3MGB - chains A and B of the 4 polymer chains in the assembly; structure by X-ray diffraction, 2.04 A resolution.

== Chain A (and B) ==
Molecule: TEG12
From: Uncultured soil bacterium
Notes: EC 2.8.2.-; chain B of this document is another copy of the same molecule, construct and numbering; everything in this record applies to it too
UniProtKB: B7T1D7 (B7T1D7_9BACT); residues 1-285 here = UniProt positions 1-285
Sequence (319 residues; numbered -33 to 285; the number before each row is that of its first residue; numbers below 1 keep their minus sign (Met-33 is residue -33)):
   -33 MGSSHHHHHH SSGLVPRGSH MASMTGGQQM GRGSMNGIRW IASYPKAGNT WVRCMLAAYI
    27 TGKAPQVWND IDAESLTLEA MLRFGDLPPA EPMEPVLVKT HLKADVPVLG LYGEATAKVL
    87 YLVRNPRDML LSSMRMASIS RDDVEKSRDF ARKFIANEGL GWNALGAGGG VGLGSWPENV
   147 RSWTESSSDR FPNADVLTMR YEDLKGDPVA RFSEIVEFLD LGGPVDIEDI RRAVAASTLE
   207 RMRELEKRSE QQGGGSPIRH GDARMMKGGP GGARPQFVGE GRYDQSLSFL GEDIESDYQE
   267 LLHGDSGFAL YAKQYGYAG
Unresolved in the structure: -33 to -32, -21 to -1, 216-219, 225-230 (chain B: -33 to 0, 130-135, 225-239)
Differences from the reference sequence: expression tag (-33 to 0)
Ligand contacts: 3'-phosphate-adenosine-5'-diphosphate (PAP): Lys12, Ala13, Gly14, Asn15, Thr16, Trp17, Arg90, Asp94, Ser98, Arg101, Tyr167, Lys171, Ser203, Thr204, Leu205, Met208, Phe243, Val244, Gly245, Glu246, Gly247, Arg248
What the authors report for this chain:
  - conformationally variable residues (helix shift, order/disorder transition): Gly127 to Val137, Thr204, Arg225 to Arg230
  - binding site for 3'-phosphate-adenosine-5'-diphosphate: Lys12, Thr16, Trp17, Arg90, Ser98, Tyr167, Phe243 to Gly247
  - mutagenesis - K12A, T16A, H67Q, E206A, P241A: abolished catalytic activity with Teicoplanin aglycone
  - mutagenesis - K65A, S98A, R101A, E212A, R214A, M232A, K233A, G234A, P236A, G238A, A239R, R240A, Q242A, Q251A: decreased catalytic activity with Teicoplanin aglycone
  - mutagenesis - S9A, W17A, H67A, H67E, R90A, Y167A: abolished expression
  - catalytic residues: Lys12, Lys65, His67 (proposed by the authors, not directly observed)
  - contacts within the chain: Ser9-His67 (hydrogen bond)
  - binding site for Teicoplanin aglycone: Lys233 to Gln242, Asp271
  - mutagenesis - S106A, R107A, D108A, K171A, R207A, E210A, K213A, G235A: unchanged catalytic activity with Teicoplanin aglycone
  - mutagenesis - R248A: increased catalytic activity with Teicoplanin aglycone

== How chain A and chain B interact ==
Contacting residue pairs (29):
  Leu48(A) with Leu48(B)
  Phe50(A) with Leu68(B); Val72(B); Gly136(B); Val137(B), hydrophobic; Gly138(B)
  Gly51(A) with Leu68(B); Val72(B); Pro73(B); Val74(B), hydrogen bond (backbone-backbone)
  Asp52(A) with Pro73(B)
  Leu53(A) with Pro73(B); Val74(B), hydrophobic
  Val72(A) with Phe50(B); Gly51(B)
  Pro73(A) with Gly51(B); Asp52(B)
  Val74(A) with Gly51(B), hydrogen bond (backbone-backbone); Leu53(B), hydrophobic
  Leu77(A) with Leu53(B), hydrophobic; Leu77(B), hydrophobic
  Ala130(A) with Arg49(B), hydrogen bond (backbone-side chain)
  Leu131(A) with Arg49(B)
  Gly134(A) with Arg49(B); Phe50(B)
  Gly135(A) with Arg49(B); Phe50(B)
  Val137(A) with Phe50(B), hydrophobic
  Gly138(A) with Phe50(B)
Also at the interface, not in a pair above, chain A (18 interface residues in all): Arg49, Leu68, Gly132

== Summary ==
The interface between chain A and chain B involves 18 residues on one side and 14 on the other; the contacts
include 3 hydrogen bonds. Polar contacts include Ala130(A)-Arg49(B) and Gly51(A)-Val74(B). From the paper:
catalytic residues Lys12(A), Lys65(A) and His67(A); K65A, S98A and R101A of chain A, among others, reduce
catalytic activity with Teicoplanin aglycone; 34 substitutions were tested in all.
Both chains are TEG12 (Uncultured soil bacterium). Entry 3MGB (Teg 12 Ternary Structure Complexed with PAP and
the Teicoplanin Aglycone) was determined by X-ray diffraction, deposited together with 3MGC.
